Entry 9I17 (X-ray diffraction, 1.55 A resolution); this record covers chain A.

# Chain A
Molecule: Casein kinase II subunit alpha
Organism: Homo sapiens
Notes: EC 2.7.11.1
UniProtKB: P68400 (CSK21_HUMAN); residue numbers follow UniProt; this construct covers 3-330
Chain sequence (328 residues; row label = number of the first residue in the row):
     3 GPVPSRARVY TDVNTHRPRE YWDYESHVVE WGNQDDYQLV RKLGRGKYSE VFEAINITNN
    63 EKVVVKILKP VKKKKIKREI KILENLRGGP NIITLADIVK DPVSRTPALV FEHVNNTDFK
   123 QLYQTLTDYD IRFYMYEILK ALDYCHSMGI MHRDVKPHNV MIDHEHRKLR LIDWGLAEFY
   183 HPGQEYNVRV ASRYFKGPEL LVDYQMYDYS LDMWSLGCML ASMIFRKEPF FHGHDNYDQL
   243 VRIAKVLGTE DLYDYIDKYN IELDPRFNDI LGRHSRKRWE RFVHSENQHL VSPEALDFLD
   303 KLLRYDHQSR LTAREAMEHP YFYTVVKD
Swiss-Prot annotation at these positions:
  - region: Gln-36 to Leu-41 (Interaction with beta subunit)
  - active site: Asp-156 (Proton acceptor)
  - binding site (ATP): Leu-45 to Val-53, Lys-68
Small-molecule neighbours: cgp 53820 (A1IYZ; (2Z,5Z)-2-(3-chlorophenyl)imino-5-[(4-methoxy-3-oxidanyl-phenyl)methylidene]-1,3-thiazolidin-4-one): Leu-45, Gly-46, Arg-47, Gly-48, Ser-51, Glu-52, Val-53, Val-66, Lys-68, Ile-95, Phe-113, Glu-114, His-115, Val-116, Asn-118, Met-163, Ile-174, Asp-175

# Summary
Ligands of chain A: cgp 53820. From UniProt: active-site residue Asp-156 and 10 ATP-binding residues.
Chain A is Casein kinase II subunit alpha (Homo sapiens); the structure, Human protein kinase CK2 alpha in
complex with TN20, was determined by X-ray diffraction (same publication as 9I0Z, 9I10, 9I11, 9I12 and 9I13).
